PDB entry 1J42 | X-ray diffraction, 2.50 A resolution | chain A

== Chain A ==
Molecule: RNA-binding protein regulatory subunit
Organism: Homo sapiens
UniProtKB: Q99497 (PARK7_HUMAN); residue numbers follow UniProt; this construct covers 1-189
Sequence (189 residues; numbered 1 to 189; the number before each row is that of its first residue):
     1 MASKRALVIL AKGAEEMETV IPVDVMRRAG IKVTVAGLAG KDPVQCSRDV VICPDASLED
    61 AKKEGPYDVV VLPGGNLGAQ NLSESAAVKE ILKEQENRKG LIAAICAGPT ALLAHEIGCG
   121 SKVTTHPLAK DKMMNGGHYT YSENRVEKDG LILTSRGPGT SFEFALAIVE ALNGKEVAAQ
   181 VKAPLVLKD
Disordered / not traced: 1-2, 188-189
UniProt features mapped onto this chain:
  - active site: Cys106 (Nucleophile), His126
  - site: Asp149, Gly150 (Cleavage)
  - modified residue: Ala2 (N-acetylalanine), Tyr67 (Phosphotyrosine), Cys106 (Cysteine sulfinic acid (-SO2H)), Lys148 (N6-acetyllysine), Lys182 (N6-succinyllysine)
  - lipidation (S-palmitoyl cysteine): Cys46, Cys53, Cys106
  - cross-link: Lys130 (Glycyl lysine isopeptide (Lys-Gly) (interchain with G-Cter in SUMO))
  - natural variant: Leu10 (L10P: In PARK7; uncertain significance), Met26 (M26I: In PARK7), Ala39 (A39S: Found in early-onset Parkinson disease with digenic inheritance), Gln45 (deletion: In PARK7), Glu64 (E64D: In PARK7), Ala104 (A104T: In PARK7), Asp149 (D149A: In PARK7), Glu163 (E163K: In PARK7; uncertain significance), Leu166 (L166P: In PARK7)
  - mutagenesis: Leu10 (L10P: Abolishes detoxification activity on methylglyocal-adducted CoA), Glu18 (E18A: Strongly decreases enzymatic activity. Almost abolishes detoxification activity on methylglyocal-adducted CoA; E18D: Strongly decreases enzymatic activity ...), Cys46 (C46A: Reduces protein stability. No effect on oxidation; C46A: Reduces protein stability. No effect on oxidation. Reduced localization in lipid rafts; when associated with A-106 ...), Val51 (V51A: Disrupts dimer formation and strongly reduces ability to eliminate hydrogen peroxide), Cys53 (C53A: Strongly reduces chaperone activity and ability to eliminate hydrogen peroxide; C53S: No effect on mitochondrial translocation neither on deglycase activity), Cys106 (C106A: Abolishes enzymatic activity. Abolishes oxidation, association with mitochondria and protease activity. No effect on chaperone activity. Reduces binding to OTUD7B ...), His126 (H126A: Strongly decreases enzymatic activity), Lys130 (K130R: Partially compensates for loss of stability; when associated with P-166), Ala179 (A179T: No effect on detoxification activity on methylglyocal-adducted CoA)

== Summary ==
Curated annotation (UniProt) lists active-site residues Cys106 and His126 and 9 mutagenesis sites.
Chain A is RNA-binding protein regulatory subunit (Homo sapiens); the structure, Crystal Structure of Human
DJ-1, was determined by X-ray diffraction, deposited together with 1IZY and 1IZZ.
